PDB entry 5AXN | X-ray diffraction, 2.70 A resolution | chains A and P of the 3 polymer chains in the assembly

# Chain A
Name: tRNA(His)-5'-guanylyltransferase (Thg1) like protein
Source organism: Methanosarcina acetivorans
Sequence (251 residues; row label = number of the first residue in the row):
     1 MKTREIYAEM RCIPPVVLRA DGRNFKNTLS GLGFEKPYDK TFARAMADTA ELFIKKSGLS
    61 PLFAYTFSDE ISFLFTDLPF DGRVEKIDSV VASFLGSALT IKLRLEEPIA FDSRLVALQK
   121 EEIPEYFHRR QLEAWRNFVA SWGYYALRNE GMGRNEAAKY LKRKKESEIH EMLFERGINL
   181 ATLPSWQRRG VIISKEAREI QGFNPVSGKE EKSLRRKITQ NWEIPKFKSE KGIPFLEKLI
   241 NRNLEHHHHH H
Unresolved in the structure: 150-151, 196-215, 242-251
Metal / ion sites: Mg2+ site 1: Asp21, Asp69 (together with GMP-PNP) (shared with GTP_2(P) of chain P); Mg2+ site 2: Asp21, Gly22, Asp69 (shared with GTP_2(P) of chain P)
Residues lining bound ligands: GMP-PNP (GNP; phosphoaminophosphonic acid-guanylate ester): Arg19, Asp21, Arg114, Arg130, Glu133, Asn137
What the authors report for this chain:
  - catalytic residues: Asp21, Asp69
  - binding site for GMP-PNP: Arg19, Arg83, Lys86, Arg114
  - mutagenesis - F174A/N179A/R188A, N179A: unchanged catalytic activity with the 75-nt RNA strand (chain P)
  - mutagenesis - F174A/N179A/R188A: decreased catalytic activity on tRNAHisD-1
  - mutagenesis - S213A/R215A, R215A: decreased catalytic activity with the 75-nt RNA strand (chain P)
  - mutagenesis - R198DEL: abolished binding to tRNAPheD1
  - mutagenesis - R198DEL, G202DEL: decreased catalytic activity

# Chain P
Molecule: 75-nt RNA strand
Sequence (75 nucleotides; each row starts with the number of its first residue):
     2 XGGAUUUAGC UCAGUUGGGA GAGCGCCAGA CUGAAGAUCU GGAGGUCCUG UGUUCGAUCC
    62 ACAGAAUCCC CACCA
Unresolved in the structure: 31-37, 75-76
Modified positions: GTP (guanosine-5'-triphosphate) at position 2
Metal / ion sites: Mg2+ site 1: GTP_2 (together with GMP-PNP) (shared with Asp21(A), Asp69(A) of chain A)
Residues lining bound ligands: GMP-PNP (GNP; phosphoaminophosphonic acid-guanylate ester): GTP_2, C71, C72
What the authors report for this chain:
  - binding site for GMP-PNP: C72

# Chain A / chain P interface
Pairs across the interface - 31 pairs, chain A then chain P:
  Asp21(A) with GTP_2(P)
  Gly22(A) with GTP_2(P)
  Arg23(A) with GTP_2(P); A64(P), hydrogen bond to the phosphate; G65(P), salt bridge to the phosphate
  Asn24(A) with GTP_2(P); A64(P), hydrogen bond to the phosphate; G65(P), phosphate contact
  Phe25(A) with GTP_2(P)
  Lys26(A) with GTP_2(P); G3(P), phosphate contact
  Asn27(A) with A64(P), hydrogen bond to the phosphate
  Asp69(A) with GTP_2(P)
  Leu132(A) with C74(P), sugar contact
  Arg136(A) with A73(P), hydrogen bond to the sugar; C74(P), salt bridge to the phosphate
  Tyr144(A) with G3(P), phosphate contact; G4(P), phosphate contact
  Arg154(A) with G4(P), salt bridge to the phosphate
  Asn155(A) with G4(P), hydrogen bond to the sugar; A5(P), phosphate contact
  Ala158(A) with G3(P), sugar contact; G4(P), sugar contact
  Leu161(A) with C71(P), sugar contact
  Lys162(A) with C71(P), sugar contact
  Arg163(A) with C71(P), salt bridge to the phosphate; C72(P), phosphate contact
  Lys164(A) with C72(P), sugar contact
  Lys165(A) with C72(P), phosphate contact; A73(P), phosphate contact
  Glu166(A) with A73(P), hydrogen bond to the phosphate
Also at the interface, not in a pair above, chain A (22 interface residues in all): Asn137, Ala140
Also at the interface, not in a pair above, chain P (11 interface residues in all): C70

# In short
The interface between chain A and chain P involves 22 residues on one side and 11 on the other, with 6
hydrogen bonds and 4 salt bridges. Among the polar pairs are Arg136(A)-A73(P), Asn155(A)-G4(P) and
Arg23(A)-A64(P). From the paper: catalytic residues Asp21(A) and Asp69(A); S213A/R215A and R215A of chain A
reduce catalytic activity with the 75-nt RNA strand (chain P); 6 substitutions were tested in all.
Chain A is tRNA(His)-5'-guanylyltransferase (Thg1) like protein (Methanosarcina acetivorans) and chain P is a
75-nt RNA strand; the structure, Crystal structure of Thg1 like protein (TLP) with tRNA(Phe) and GDPNP, was
determined by X-ray diffraction (same publication as 5AXK, 5AXL and 5AXM).
